Entry 6FB9 (X-ray diffraction, 2.95 A resolution); this record covers chains B and D of the 6 polymer chains in the assembly.

# Chain B
Protein: DNA endonuclease I-CreI
From: Chlamydomonas reinhardtii
Notes: EC 3.1.-.-
UniProt: P05725 (DNE1_CHLRE); residues 202-353 here correspond to UniProt positions 2-153 (UniProt number = residue number - 200)
Amino-acid sequence (154 residues; row label = number of the first residue in the row):
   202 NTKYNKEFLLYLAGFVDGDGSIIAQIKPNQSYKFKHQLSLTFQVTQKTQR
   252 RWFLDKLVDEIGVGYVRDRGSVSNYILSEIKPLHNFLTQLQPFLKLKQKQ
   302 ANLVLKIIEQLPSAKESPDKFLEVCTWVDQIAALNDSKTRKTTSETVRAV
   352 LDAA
Not modelled in the structure: 355
Sequence notes: conflict Asn275 (Asp75 in P05725); expression tag (354-355)
Metal / ion sites: Mn2+ site 1: Gly219 (shared with 1 residue of chain A; DG515(D) of chain D; 1 residue of chain E); Mn2+ site 2: Asp220 (shared with 1 residue of chain A; 1 residue of chain C; DG515(D) of chain D; 1 residue of chain E; 1 residue of chain F)
Small-molecule neighbours:
  - s-1,2-propanediol (PGO), molecule 1: Phe209, Phe254, Lys257, Leu258, Glu261
  - s-1,2-propanediol (PGO), molecule 2: Asp218, Leu297, Lys298, Gln301, Leu335, Asn336, Asp337
Curated features (UniProtKB/Swiss-Prot):
  - region (Interaction with DNA): Gln226 to Gln238, Gln244 to Gln247, Arg268 to Arg270, Ser338 to Thr343
  - binding site (Mg(2+)): Gly219, Asp220

# Chain D
Molecule: 10-nt DNA strand
Sequence (10 nucleotides; each row starts with the number of its first residue):
   515 GACGTTTTGA
Metal / ion sites: Mn2+ site 1: DG515 (shared with 1 residue of chain A; Gly219(B) of chain B; 1 residue of chain E)

# Interface between chain B and chain D
Pairs across the interface (29):
  Gly219(B) with DG515(D), phosphate contact
  Asp220(B) with DG515(D), phosphate contact
  Gly221(B) with DG515(D), sugar contact; DA516(D), phosphate contact
  Ser222(B) with DG515(D), sugar contact; DA516(D), hydrogen bond to the phosphate
  Ile224(B) with DA516(D), base contact
  Gln226(B) with DC517(D), sugar contact; DG518(D), hydrogen bond to the phosphate
  Lys228(B) with DT519(D), hydrogen bond to the base; DT520(D), base contact
  Pro229(B) with DT519(D), phosphate contact
  Asn230(B) with DT521(D), hydrogen bond to the base
  Gln244(B) with DA516(D), hydrogen bond to the base
  Thr246(B) with DG515(D), base contact
  Lys298(B) with DA516(D), salt bridge to the phosphate
  Ala333(B) with DC517(D), phosphate contact
  Asn336(B) with DA516(D), phosphate contact; DC517(D), hydrogen bond to the phosphate
  Asp337(B) with DA516(D), hydrogen bond to the phosphate
  Ser338(B) with DA516(D), phosphate contact; DC517(D), hydrogen bond to the phosphate
  Thr340(B) with DC517(D), sugar contact; DG518(D), sugar contact
  Arg341(B) with DC517(D), phosphate contact; DG518(D), phosphate contact
  Lys342(B) with DG518(D), hydrogen bond to the phosphate; DT519(D), salt bridge to the phosphate
  Thr343(B) with DG518(D), hydrogen bond to the phosphate
Interface residues without a listed pair, chain B (22 interface residues in all): Ile223, Gln238

# In short
The interface between chain B and chain D involves 22 residues on one side and 7 on the other; the contacts
include 10 hydrogen bonds and 2 salt bridges. Polar contacts include Lys228(B)-DT519(D), Asn230(B)-DT521(D)
and Gln244(B)-DA516(D). Ligands of chain B: s-1,2-propanediol.
Here chain B is DNA endonuclease I-CreI (Chlamydomonas reinhardtii) and chain D is a 10-nt DNA strand. Entry
6FB9 (Crystal Structure of the I-CreI Homing Endonuclease D75N variant in complex with an altered version of
...) was determined by X-ray diffraction together with 6FB0, 6FB1, 6FB2, 6FB5, 6FB6, 6FB7 and 6FB8 from the
same study.
